4UDK - chains A and E of the 6 polymer chains in the assembly; structure by X-ray diffraction, 1.76 A resolution.

== Chain A ==
Protein: Uhgb_mp
From: Uncultured organism
Notes: EC 2.4.1.-
UniProtKB: D9ZDQ9 (D9ZDQ9_9ZZZZ); residues 1-327 here = UniProt positions 1-327
Amino-acid sequence (347 residues; numbered -19 to 327; the number before each row is that of its first residue; numbers below 1 keep their minus sign (Met-19 is residue -19)):
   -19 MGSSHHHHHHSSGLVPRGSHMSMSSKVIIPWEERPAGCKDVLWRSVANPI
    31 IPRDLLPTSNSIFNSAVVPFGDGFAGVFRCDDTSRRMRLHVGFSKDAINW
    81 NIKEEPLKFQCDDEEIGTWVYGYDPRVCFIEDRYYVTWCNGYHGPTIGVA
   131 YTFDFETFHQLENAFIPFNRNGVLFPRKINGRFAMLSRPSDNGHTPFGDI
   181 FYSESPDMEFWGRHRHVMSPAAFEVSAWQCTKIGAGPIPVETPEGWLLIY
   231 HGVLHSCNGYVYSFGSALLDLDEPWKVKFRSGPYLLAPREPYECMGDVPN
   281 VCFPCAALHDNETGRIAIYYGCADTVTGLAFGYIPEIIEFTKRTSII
Not modelled in the structure: -19 to 7
Construct notes: expression tag (-19 to 0)
Ion coordination: K+: His196, Val197, Trp255
Small-molecule neighbours:
  - beta-D-mannopyranose (BMA): Phe43, Asn44, Arg59, Tyr103, Asp104, Arg150, Tyr242, Val278, Val281, Phe283, Asp304
  - oligosaccharide (beta-D-mannopyranose, 2-acetamido-2-deoxy-alpha-D-glucopyranose units): Phe203, Leu234, Cys237
  - 2-acetamido-2-deoxy-alpha-D-glucopyranose (NDG): Arg59, Asp61, Arg65, Met67, Tyr103, Arg150, Gly173, His174, Asp304
From the paper describing this entry:
  - catalytic residues: Asp104
  - mutagenesis - D104N: abolished catalytic activity (citing earlier work)
  - binding site for phosphate ion: Arg150, Asn151, Arg168, Lys212, His231, Tyr242
  - binding site for 2-acetamido-2-deoxy-alpha-D-glucopyranose: Arg59, Met67, Tyr103, His174, Phe203, Ala207, Lys212, His235, Tyr242, Asp304
  - binding site for beta-D-mannopyranose: Asp104, Asp304
  - specificity-determining residues: Arg65, Met67, Gly121 to Pro125, Phe203
  - conformationally variable residues (side-chain flip): Phe203
  - mutagenesis - Y103E: decreased stability (citing earlier work)
  - contacts within the chain: Tyr103-Arg150 (hydrogen bond)

== Chain E ==
Protein: Uhgb_mp
From: Uncultured organism
Notes: EC 2.4.1.-
UniProtKB: D9ZDQ9 (D9ZDQ9_9ZZZZ); residue numbers follow UniProt; this construct covers 1-327
Amino-acid sequence (347 residues; row label = number of the first residue in the row; numbers below 1 keep their minus sign (Met-19 is residue -19)):
   -19 MGSSHHHHHHSSGLVPRGSHMSMSSKIIIPWEERPAGCKDVLWRSVANPI
    31 IPRDLLPTSNSIFNSAVVPFGDGFAGVFRCDDTSRRMRLHVGFSKDAINW
    81 NIKEEPLKFQCDDEEIGTWVYGYDPRVCFIEDRYYVTWCNGYHGPTIGVA
   131 YTFDFETFHQLENAFIPFNRNGVLFPRKINGRFAMLSRPSDNGHTPFGDI
   181 FYSESPDMEFWGRHRHVMSPAAFEVSAWQCTKIGAGPIPVETPEGWLLIY
   231 HGVLHSCNGYVYSFGSALLDLDEPWKVKFRSGPYLLAPREPYECMGDVPN
   281 VCFPCAALHDNETGRIAIYYGCADTVTGLAFGYIPEIIEFTKRTSII
Not modelled in the structure: -19 to 6
Construct notes: expression tag (-19 to 0); conflict Ile7 (Val in D9ZDQ9)
Ion coordination: K+: His196, Val197, Trp255
Small-molecule neighbours:
  - beta-D-mannopyranose (BMA): Phe43, Asn44, Arg59, Tyr103, Asp104, Arg150, Tyr242, Val278, Val281, Phe283, Asp304
  - 2-acetamido-2-deoxy-alpha-D-glucopyranose (NDG), molecule 1: Arg59, Asp61, Arg65, Met67, Tyr103, Arg150, Gly173, His174, Asp304
  - 2-acetamido-2-deoxy-alpha-D-glucopyranose (NDG), molecule 2: Phe203, Leu234, Cys237

== Interface between chain A and chain E ==
Pairs across the interface (61):
  Asp93(A) - Arg195(E)  salt bridge
  Glu95(A) - Arg195(E)
  Ile96(A) - Arg195(E)
  Tyr122(A) - Phe181(E)  hydrophobic
  Tyr122(A) - Arg195(E)
  Tyr122(A) - His196(E)  hydrogen bond (side chain-backbone)
  His123(A) - His196(E)
  Glu142(A) - Arg193(E)
  Glu142(A) - Arg195(E)  salt bridge
  Asn143(A) - His194(E)
  Ala144(A) - His194(E)
  Phe145(A) - Ile146(E)  hydrophobic
  Phe145(A) - His194(E)
  Ile146(A) - Phe145(E)  hydrophobic
  Ile146(A) - Asn149(E)
  Ile146(A) - Ser167(E)
  Ile146(A) - Pro169(E)  hydrophobic
  Ile146(A) - Phe181(E)  hydrophobic
  Ile146(A) - Ser183(E)
  Ile146(A) - His194(E)
  Pro147(A) - Pro169(E)
  Pro147(A) - Phe181(E)
  Phe148(A) - Phe177(E)  hydrophobic
  Asn149(A) - Ile146(E)
  Arg162(A) - Phe190(E)
  Ser167(A) - Ile146(E)
  Pro169(A) - Ile146(E)  hydrophobic
  Pro169(A) - Pro147(E)
  Phe177(A) - Phe148(E)  hydrophobic
  Phe181(A) - Tyr122(E)  hydrophobic
  Phe181(A) - Ile146(E)  hydrophobic
  Phe181(A) - Pro147(E)
  Ser183(A) - Ile146(E)
  Glu184(A) - Phe190(E)
  Pro186(A) - Phe190(E)
  Glu189(A) - Arg193(E)  salt bridge
  Phe190(A) - Arg162(E)
  Phe190(A) - Glu184(E)
  Phe190(A) - Pro186(E)
  Phe190(A) - Phe190(E)  hydrophobic
  Phe190(A) - Trp191(E)
  Phe190(A) - Gly192(E)
  Phe190(A) - Arg193(E)
  Trp191(A) - Phe190(E)
  Trp191(A) - Trp191(E)  hydrogen bond (backbone-backbone)
  Gly192(A) - Phe190(E)
  Arg193(A) - Glu142(E)  salt bridge
  Arg193(A) - Glu189(E)  salt bridge
  Arg193(A) - Phe190(E)
  His194(A) - Tyr122(E)
  His194(A) - Asn143(E)
  His194(A) - Ala144(E)
  His194(A) - Phe145(E)
  His194(A) - Ile146(E)
  Arg195(A) - Asp93(E)  salt bridge
  Arg195(A) - Glu95(E)
  Arg195(A) - Ile96(E)
  Arg195(A) - Tyr122(E)
  Arg195(A) - Glu142(E)  salt bridge
  His196(A) - Tyr122(E)  hydrogen bond (backbone-side chain)
  His196(A) - His123(E)
Other interface residues (no listed pair), chain A (31 interface residues in all): Ser185, Trp255
Other interface residues (no listed pair), chain E (32 interface residues in all): Asp179, Ser185, Trp255

== Summary ==
The interface between chain A and chain E involves 31 residues on one side and 32 on the other; the contacts
include 3 hydrogen bonds and 7 salt bridges. Polar contacts include Asp93(A)-Arg195(E), Glu142(A)-Arg195(E)
and Glu189(A)-Arg193(E). From the paper: the catalytic residue Asp104(A); D104N of chain A abolishes catalytic
activity.
Here chain A is Uhgb_mp and chain E is Uhgb_mp, both from Uncultured organism. Entry 4UDK (Crystal structure
of b-1,4-mannopyranosyl-chitobiose phosphorylase at 1.76 Angstrom from unknown human gut bacteria (Uhgb_MP) in
complex ...) was determined by X-ray diffraction, deposited together with 4UDG, 4UDI and 4UDJ.
